Entry 7Q66 (electron microscopy, 2.79 A resolution); this record covers chains A and D of the 22 polymer chains in the assembly.

[Chain A (and D)]
Molecule: Nuclear pore complex protein Nup98
Source organism: Homo sapiens
Notes: chain D of this document is another copy of the same molecule, construct and numbering; everything in this record applies to it too
UniProtKB: P52948 (NUP98_HUMAN); residue numbers follow UniProt; this construct covers 85-124
Sequence (40 residues; numbered 85 to 124; the number before each row is that of its first residue):
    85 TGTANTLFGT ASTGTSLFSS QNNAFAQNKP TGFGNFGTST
Unresolved in the structure: 122-124 (chain D: 110-124)

[How chain A and chain D interact]
Contacting residue pairs - 6 pairs, chain A then chain D:
  Ala-108(A) / Thr-99(D)
  Ala-108(A) / Leu-101(D)  hydrophobic
  Ala-110(A) / Thr-97(D)
  Ala-110(A) / Gly-98(D)
  Ala-110(A) / Thr-99(D)
  Asn-112(A) / Thr-97(D)
Other interface residues (no listed pair), chain A (5 interface residues in all): Phe-109, Gln-111
Other interface residues (no listed pair), chain D (5 interface residues in all): Ser-100

[Summary]
The chain A/chain D interface involves 5 residues from each chain.
Both chains are Nuclear pore complex protein Nup98 (Homo sapiens). Entry 7Q66 (Cryo-em structure of the Nup98
fibril polymorph 3) was determined by electron microscopy (same publication as 7Q64, 7Q65 and 7Q67).
